PDB entry 6R8Y | electron microscopy, 4.30 A resolution (low resolution: residue-level contacts below are approximate; hydrogen-bond / salt-bridge calls are withheld) | chains J and L of the 12 polymer chains in the assembly

# Chain J
Molecule: Human alpha-satellite DNA (145-MER) with a 6-4PP at positions 95-96
Sequence (144 nucleotides; each row starts with the number of its first residue; note: 1 number in that range is skipped by the numbering (no residue carries it; nothing is unmodelled there)):
     1 ATCAATATCC ACCTGCAGAT TCTACCAAAA GTGTATTTGG AAACTGCTCC ATCAAAAGGC
    61 ATGTTCAGCT GAACCAGCTG AACATGCCTT TTGAX
    97 GAGCAGTTTC CAAATACACT TTTGGTAGAA TCTGCAGGTG GATATTGAT
Modified / non-standard residues: T64 ((6-4)photoproduct) at position 95
Covalent attachments: covalent link T64_95-DG97

# Chain L
Name: DNA damage-binding protein 2
Organism: Homo sapiens
UniProt: Q92466 (DDB2_HUMAN); residue numbers follow UniProt; this construct covers 1-427
Sequence (431 residues; numbered -3 to 427; the number before each row is that of its first residue; numbers below 1 keep their minus sign (Gly-3 is residue -3)):
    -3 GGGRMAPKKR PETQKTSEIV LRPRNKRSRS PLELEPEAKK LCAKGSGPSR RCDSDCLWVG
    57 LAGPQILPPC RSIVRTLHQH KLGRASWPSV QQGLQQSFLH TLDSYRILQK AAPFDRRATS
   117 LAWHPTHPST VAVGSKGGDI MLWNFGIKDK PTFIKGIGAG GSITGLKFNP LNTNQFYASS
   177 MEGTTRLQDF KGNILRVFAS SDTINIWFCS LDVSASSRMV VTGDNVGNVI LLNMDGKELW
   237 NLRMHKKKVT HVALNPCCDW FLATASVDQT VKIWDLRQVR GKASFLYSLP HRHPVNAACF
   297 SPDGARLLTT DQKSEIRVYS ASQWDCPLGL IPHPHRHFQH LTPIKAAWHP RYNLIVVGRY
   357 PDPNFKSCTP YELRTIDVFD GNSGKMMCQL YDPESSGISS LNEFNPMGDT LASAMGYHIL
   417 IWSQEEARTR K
Not modelled in the structure: -3 to 54
Construct notes: expression tag (-3 to 0)
What the authors report for this chain:
  - binding site for Human alpha-satellite DNA (145-MER) with a 6-4PP at positions 95-96 (chain J): Arg112, Lys132, Lys244, Gln308
  - binding site for Human alpha-satellite DNA: Gln335, His336
  - conformationally variable residues (order/disorder transition): Met1 to Trp54

# Interface between chain J and chain L
Contacting residue pairs - 18 pairs, chain J then chain L:
  DA94(J) with Arg112(L); His336(L)
  T64_95(J) with Arg112(L); Gly154(L); Ala155(L); Gly156(L); Met177(L); Trp203(L); Gln335(L)
  DG97(J) with Trp203(L); Lys244(L); His333(L); Gln335(L)
  DA98(J) with Lys244(L); Val263(L); Gln308(L); His333(L)
  DG99(J) with Pro290(L)
Interface residues without a listed pair, chain L (15 interface residues in all): Lys132, Thr246

# Overview
5 residues of chain J and 15 residues of chain L are in contact. The paper reports a binding site for Human
alpha-satellite DNA (145-MER) with a 6-4PP at positions 95-96 (chain J) at Arg112(L), Lys132(L) and Lys244(L)
among others; a binding site for Human alpha-satellite DNA at Gln335(L) and His336(L).
Chain J is Human alpha-satellite DNA (145-MER) with a 6-4PP at positions 95-96 and chain L is DNA
damage-binding protein 2 (Homo sapiens); the structure, Cryo-EM structure of NCP-6-4PP(-1)-UV-DDB, was
determined by electron microscopy, deposited together with 6R8Z, 6R90, 6R91, 6R92, 6R93 and 6R94.
